Entry 3QEI (X-ray diffraction, 2.18 A resolution); this record covers chains A and T of the 3 polymer chains in the assembly.

# Chain A
Protein: DNA polymerase
From: Enterobacteria phage RB69
Notes: EC 2.7.7.7
UniProtKB: Q38087 (DPOL_BPR69); residue numbers follow UniProt; this construct covers 1-903
Chain sequence (903 residues; each row starts with the number of its first residue):
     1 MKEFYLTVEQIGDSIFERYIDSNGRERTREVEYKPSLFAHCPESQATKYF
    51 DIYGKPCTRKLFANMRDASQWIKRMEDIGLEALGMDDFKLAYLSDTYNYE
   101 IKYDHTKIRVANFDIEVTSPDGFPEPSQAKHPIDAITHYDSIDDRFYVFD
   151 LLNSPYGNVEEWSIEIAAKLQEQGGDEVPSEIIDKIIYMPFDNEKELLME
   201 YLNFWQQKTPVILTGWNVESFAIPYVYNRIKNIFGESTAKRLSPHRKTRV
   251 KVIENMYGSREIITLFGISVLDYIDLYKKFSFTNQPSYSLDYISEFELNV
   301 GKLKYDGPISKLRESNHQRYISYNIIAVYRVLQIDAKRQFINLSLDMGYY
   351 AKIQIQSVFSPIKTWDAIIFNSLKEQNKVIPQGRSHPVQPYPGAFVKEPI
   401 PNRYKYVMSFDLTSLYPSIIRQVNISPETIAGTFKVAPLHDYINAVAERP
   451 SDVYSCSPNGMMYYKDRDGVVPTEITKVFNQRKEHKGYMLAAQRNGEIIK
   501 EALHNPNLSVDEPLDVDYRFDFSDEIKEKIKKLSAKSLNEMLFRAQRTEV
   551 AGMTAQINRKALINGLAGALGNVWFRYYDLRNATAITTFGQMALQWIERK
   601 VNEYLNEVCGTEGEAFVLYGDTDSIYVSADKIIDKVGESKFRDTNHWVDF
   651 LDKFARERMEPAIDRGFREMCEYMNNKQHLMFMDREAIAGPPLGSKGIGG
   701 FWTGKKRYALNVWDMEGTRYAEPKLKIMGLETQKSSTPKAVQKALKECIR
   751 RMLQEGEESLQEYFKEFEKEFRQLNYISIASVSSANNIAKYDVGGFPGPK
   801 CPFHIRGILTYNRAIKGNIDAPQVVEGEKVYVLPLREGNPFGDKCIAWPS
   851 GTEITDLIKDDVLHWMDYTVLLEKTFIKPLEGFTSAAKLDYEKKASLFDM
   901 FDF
Construct notes: conflict Ala-222 (Asp in Q38087), Ala-327 (Asp in Q38087); engineered mutation Ala-561 (Leu in Q38087), Gly-565 (Ser in Q38087), Ala-567 (Tyr in Q38087)
Curated features (UniProtKB/Swiss-Prot):
  - region: Thr-248 to Thr-264 (Beta hairpin), Lys-705 to Tyr-708 (Binding of DNA in B-conformation), Leu-897 to Phe-903 (Interaction with the polymerase clamp)
  - binding site (Mg(2+)): Asp-114, Glu-116, Asp-411, Leu-412, Asp-623
  - binding site (substrate): Ser-414 to Tyr-416, Arg-482, Lys-560
  - site: Asp-621 (Optimization of metal coordination by the polymerase active site), Lys-706 (Optimization of metal coordination by the polymerase active site), Asp-714 (Essential for viral replication)
  - mutagenesis: Leu-415 (L415A/G: Decreases base selectivity by several hundred fold; L415G/F: Increased misinsertion, increased mismatch extension and inefficient proofreading; L415M: No effect on base selectivity), Asp-621 (D621A: Drastic decrease in the efficiency of incorporation of dGMP), Lys-706 (K706A: Almost complete loss of polymerase activity), Asp-714 (D714A: Complete loss of viral replication)
Ion coordination: Ca2+ site 1 near Glu-116 (its only coordinating residue here); Ca2+ site 2: Asp-411, Leu-412, Asp-623 (together with 2'-deoxycytidine-5'-triphosphate); Ca2+ site 3: Asp-411, Asp-623 (together with 2'-deoxycytidine-5'-triphosphate); Ca2+ site 4: Asn-505, Asn-507, Lys-531
Small-molecule neighbours: 2'-deoxycytidine-5'-triphosphate (DCP): Asp-411, Leu-412, Thr-413, Ser-414, Leu-415, Tyr-416, Pro-417, Arg-482, Lys-486, Lys-560, Asn-564, Thr-622, Asp-623
What the authors report for this chain:
  - binding site for the 18-nt DNA strand (chain T): Gly-568
  - mutagenesis - L561A/S565G/Y567A (2,000 fold): increased catalytic activity on dAMP opposite dF
  - mutagenesis - Y567A: increased catalytic activity on dAMP opposite to dF
  - mutagenesis - S565G: unchanged catalytic activity on dAMP opposite dF
  - mutagenesis - L561A/Y567A, S565G/Y567A: increased catalytic activity

# Chain T
Molecule: 18-nt DNA strand
Sequence (18 nucleotides; numbered 1 to 18; the number before each row is that of its first residue):
     1 TCGXGTAAGCAGTCCGCG
Modified / non-standard residues: DFT (1-[2-deoxyribofuranosyl]-2,4-difluoro-5-methyl-benzene-5'monophosphate) at position 4

# Interface between chain A and chain T
Residue-residue contacts - 39 pairs, chain A then chain T:
  Asp-86(A) / DT1(T)  phosphate contact
  Asp-87(A) / DT1(T)  phosphate contact
  Ser-360(A) / DG3(T)  sugar contact
  Ser-360(A) / DFT_4(T)  hydrogen bond to the phosphate
  Pro-361(A) / DFT_4(T)  phosphate contact
  Ile-362(A) / DG3(T)  phosphate contact
  Ile-362(A) / DFT_4(T)  hydrogen bond to the phosphate
  Lys-363(A) / DC2(T)  salt bridge to the phosphate
  Tyr-391(A) / DG5(T)  hydrogen bond to the phosphate
  Tyr-391(A) / DT6(T)  sugar contact
  Pro-392(A) / DT6(T)  phosphate contact
  Pro-392(A) / DA7(T)  phosphate contact
  Gly-393(A) / DT6(T)  hydrogen bond to the phosphate
  Gly-393(A) / DA7(T)  hydrogen bond to the phosphate
  Ala-394(A) / DA7(T)  sugar contact
  Val-396(A) / DA8(T)  phosphate contact
  Asn-564(A) / DFT_4(T)  base contact
  Gly-565(A) / DFT_4(T)  sugar contact
  Gly-568(A) / DFT_4(T)  base contact
  Gly-568(A) / DG5(T)  sugar contact
  Ala-569(A) / DFT_4(T)  sugar contact
  Gly-571(A) / DG5(T)  sugar contact
  Asn-572(A) / DFT_4(T)  hydrogen bond to the phosphate
  Asn-572(A) / DG5(T)  hydrogen bond to the phosphate
  Trp-574(A) / DG3(T)  stacking on the base
  Lys-705(A) / DA8(T)  salt bridge to the phosphate
  Lys-705(A) / DG9(T)  sugar contact
  Lys-706(A) / DA7(T)  base contact
  Lys-706(A) / DA8(T)  sugar contact
  Arg-707(A) / DG9(T)  phosphate contact
  Arg-707(A) / DC10(T)  salt bridge to the phosphate
  Pro-799(A) / DC14(T)  phosphate contact
  Lys-800(A) / DT13(T)  phosphate contact
  Lys-800(A) / DC14(T)  hydrogen bond to the phosphate
  Cys-801(A) / DT13(T)  sugar contact
  Phe-803(A) / DG12(T)  sugar contact
  Phe-803(A) / DT13(T)  phosphate contact
  Lys-844(A) / DT13(T)  salt bridge to the phosphate
  Lys-874(A) / DG12(T)  salt bridge to the phosphate
Other interface residues (no listed pair), chain A (34 interface residues in all): Phe-359, Pro-390, Glu-398, Glu-731, Lys-734, Arg-806, Lys-878
Other interface residues (no listed pair), chain T (14 interface residues in all): DA11

# Overview
Chain A and chain T form an interface of 34 and 14 residues respectively; the contacts include 8 hydrogen
bonds, 5 salt bridges and 1 aromatic stacking contact. Polar contacts include Ser-360(A)/DFT_4(T),
Ile-362(A)/DFT_4(T) and Tyr-391(A)/DG5(T). From the paper: a binding site for the 18-nt DNA strand (chain T)
at Gly-568(A); L561A/Y567A and S565G/Y567A of chain A increase catalytic activity; 5 substitutions were tested
in all.
Chain A is DNA polymerase (Enterobacteria phage RB69) and chain T is an 18-nt DNA strand; the structure, RB69
DNA Polymerase (L561A/S565G/Y567A) Ternary Complex with dCTP Opposite Difluorotoluene Nucleoside, was
determined by X-ray diffraction, deposited together with 3QER and 3QES.
